Entry 1B97 (X-ray diffraction, 1.90 A resolution); this record covers chains C and B of the 4 polymer chains in the assembly.

# Chain C
Molecule: 11-nt DNA strand
Sequence (11 nucleotides; row label = number of the first residue in the row):
     1 AAAGATATCT T

# Chain B
Protein: Restriction endonuclease ecorv
From: Escherichia coli
Notes: EC 3.1.21.4
UniProt: P04390 (T2E5_ECOLI); residues 2-245 here correspond to UniProt positions 1-244 (UniProt number = residue number - 1)
Chain sequence (244 residues; numbered 2 to 245; the number before each row is that of its first residue):
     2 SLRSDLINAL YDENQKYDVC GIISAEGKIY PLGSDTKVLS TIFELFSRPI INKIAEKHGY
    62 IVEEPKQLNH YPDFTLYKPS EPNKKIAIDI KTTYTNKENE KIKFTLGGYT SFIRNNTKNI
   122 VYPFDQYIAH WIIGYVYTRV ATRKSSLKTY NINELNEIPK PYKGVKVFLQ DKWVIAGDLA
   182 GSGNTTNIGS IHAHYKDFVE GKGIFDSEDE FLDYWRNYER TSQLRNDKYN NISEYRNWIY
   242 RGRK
Construct notes: engineered mutation Leu69 (Gln68 in P04390)

# Chain C / chain B interface
Pairs across the interface (17):
  DA2(C) - Leu180(B)  phosphate contact
  DA2(C) - Ser223(B)  hydrogen bond to the phosphate
  DA2(C) - Arg226(B)  salt bridge to the phosphate
  DA3(C) - Gly184(B)  base contact
  DA3(C) - Thr222(B)  phosphate contact
  DA3(C) - Ser223(B)  hydrogen bond to the phosphate
  DG4(C) - Ser183(B)  base contact
  DG4(C) - Gly184(B)  hydrogen bond to the base
  DG4(C) - Asn185(B)  hydrogen bond to the base
  DA5(C) - Asn185(B)  hydrogen bond to the base
  DA5(C) - Thr186(B)  base contact
  DA7(C) - Lys38(B)  hydrogen bond to the sugar
  DC9(C) - Leu69(B)  phosphate contact
  DC9(C) - Asn70(B)  hydrogen bond to the base
  DT10(C) - Leu69(B)  phosphate contact
  DT10(C) - Asn70(B)  hydrogen bond to the sugar
  DT11(C) - His71(B)  salt bridge to the phosphate
Interface residues without a listed pair, chain C (9 interface residues in all): DA1
Interface residues without a listed pair, chain B (15 interface residues in all): Gln68, Tyr219, Asn231

# Summary
9 residues of chain C and 15 residues of chain B are in contact; the contacts include 8 hydrogen bonds and 2
salt bridges. Among the polar pairs are DG4(C)-Gly184(B), DG4(C)-Asn185(B) and DA5(C)-Asn185(B).
Chain C is an 11-nt DNA strand and chain B is Restriction endonuclease ecorv (Escherichia coli); the
structure, Analysis of a mutational hot-spot in the ecorv restriction endonuclease: A catalytic role for a
main ..., was determined by X-ray diffraction (same publication as 1B94, 1B95 and 1B96).
